PDB entry 4Y8T | X-ray diffraction, 2.70 A resolution | chains F and G of the 30 polymer chains in the assembly

== Chain F ==
Name: Proteasome subunit alpha type-7
Organism: Saccharomyces cerevisiae S288c
Notes: EC 3.4.25.1
UniProt: P21242 (PSA7_YEAST); residues -3 to 284 here correspond to UniProt positions 1-288 (UniProt number = residue number + 4)
Sequence (288 residues; row label = number of the first residue in the row; numbers below 1 keep their minus sign (Met-3 is residue -3)):
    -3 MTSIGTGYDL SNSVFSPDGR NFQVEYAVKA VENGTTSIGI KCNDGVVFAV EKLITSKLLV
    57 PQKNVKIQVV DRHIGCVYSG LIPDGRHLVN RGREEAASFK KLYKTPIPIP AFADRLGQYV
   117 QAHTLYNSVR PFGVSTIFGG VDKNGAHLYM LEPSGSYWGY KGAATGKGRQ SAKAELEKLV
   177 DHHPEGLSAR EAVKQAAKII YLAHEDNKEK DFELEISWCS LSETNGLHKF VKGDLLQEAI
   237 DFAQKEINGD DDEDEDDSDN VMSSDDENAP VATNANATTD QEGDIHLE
Unresolved in the structure: -3 to 1, 245-284
Curated features (UniProtKB/Swiss-Prot):
  - modified residue: Thr-2 (N-acetylthreonine)

== Chain G ==
Name: Proteasome subunit alpha type-1
Organism: Saccharomyces cerevisiae S288c
Notes: EC 3.4.25.1
UniProt: P21243 (PSA1_YEAST); residues -8 to 243 here correspond to UniProt positions 1-252 (UniProt number = residue number + 9)
Sequence (252 residues; row label = number of the first residue in the row; numbers below 1 keep their minus sign (Met-8 is residue -8)):
    -8 MSGAAAASAA GYDRHITIFS PEGRLYQVEY AFKATNQTNI NSLAVRGKDC TVVISQKKVP
    52 DKLLDPTTVS YIFCISRTIG MVVNGPIPDA RNAALRAKAE AAEFRYKYGY DMPCDVLAKR
   112 MANLSQIYTQ RAYMRPLGVI LTFVSVDEEL GPSIYKTDPA GYYVGYKATA TGPKQQEITT
   172 NLENHFKKSK IDHINEESWE KVVEFAITHM IDALGTEFSK NDLEVGVATK DKFFTLSAEN
   232 IEERLVAIAE QD
Unresolved in the structure: -8 to 1, 243
Bound ions: Mg2+: Thr8, Tyr119, Arg122, Met125

== Chain F / chain G interface ==
Contacting residue pairs (64):
  Thr2(F) with His6(G)
  Gly3(F) with His6(G)
  Tyr4(F) with Arg5(G); His6(G); Tyr21(G)
  Ser9(F) with Arg126(G)
  Val10(F) with His6(G); Gln18(G)
  Phe11(F) with Gln18(G), hydrogen bond (backbone-side chain); Tyr21(G); Ala22(G), hydrophobic; Ala25(G), hydrophobic; Arg126(G); Pro127(G)
  Ser12(F) with Tyr21(G)
  Pro13(F) with Tyr21(G), hydrophobic; Lys24(G), hydrogen bond (backbone-side chain)
  Asp14(F) with Lys24(G)
  Gly15(F) with Tyr21(G); Ala25(G)
  Lys37(F) with Asp56(G), salt bridge
  Asp110(F) with Arg82(G)
  Gln114(F) with Arg82(G), hydrogen bond (side chain-backbone); Asn83(G); Leu86(G)
  Gln117(F) with Pro79(G); Asp80(G); Asn83(G), hydrogen bond; Arg126(G)
  Thr120(F) with Arg126(G), hydrogen bond (backbone-side chain)
  Leu121(F) with Asn83(G); Tyr124(G); Arg126(G); Leu128(G), hydrophobic
  Tyr122(F) with Tyr124(G); Met125(G), hydrophobic
  Ser150(F) with Pro79(G)
  Gly151(F) with Pro79(G)
  Ser152(F) with Ile78(G); Pro79(G)
  Tyr153(F) with Arg82(G), hydrogen bond (backbone-side chain)
  Trp154(F) with Leu55(G), hydrophobic; Thr59(G); Val60(G), hydrophobic; Ser61(G); Tyr62(G); Ile78(G), hydrophobic; Arg82(G)
  Gly155(F) with Leu55(G); Asp56(G), hydrogen bond (backbone-backbone); Thr59(G), hydrogen bond (backbone-side chain)
  Tyr156(F) with Leu54(G); Leu55(G); Asp56(G)
  Lys157(F) with Lys53(G); Leu54(G), hydrogen bond (backbone-backbone); Leu55(G)
  Gly158(F) with Leu54(G)
  Lys169(F) with Asp52(G)
  Leu172(F) with Leu54(G), hydrophobic
  Glu173(F) with Lys53(G), salt bridge; Leu54(G)
  Val176(F) with Leu54(G), hydrophobic
  Asp177(F) with Lys53(G), salt bridge
Other interface residues (no listed pair), chain F (32 interface residues in all): Tyr145
Other interface residues (no listed pair), chain G (29 interface residues in all): Pro57, Gly129

== In short ==
Chain F and chain G form an interface of 32 and 29 residues respectively, with 9 hydrogen bonds and 3 salt
bridges. Polar contacts include Lys37(F)-Asp56(G), Glu173(F)-Lys53(G) and Asp177(F)-Lys53(G). Thr8(G),
Tyr119(G), Arg122(G) and Met125(G) coordinate Mg2+.
Chain F is Proteasome subunit alpha type-7 and chain G is Proteasome subunit alpha type-1, both from
Saccharomyces cerevisiae S288c; the structure, Yeast 20S proteasome beta2-H116D mutant in complex with
Ac-PAE-ep, was determined by X-ray diffraction together with 4Y69, 4Y6A, 4Y6V, 4Y6Z, 4Y70, 4Y74 and 34 further
entries from the same study.
